PDB entry 7EGR | X-ray diffraction, 2.50 A resolution | chains A and B of the 9 polymer chains in the assembly

Chain A:
Molecule: Soluble acetylcholine receptor
Organism: Aplysia californica
UniProt: Q8WSF8 (Q8WSF8_APLCA); residues 19-224 here = UniProt positions 19-224
Chain sequence (206 residues; numbered 19 to 224; the number before each row is that of its first residue):
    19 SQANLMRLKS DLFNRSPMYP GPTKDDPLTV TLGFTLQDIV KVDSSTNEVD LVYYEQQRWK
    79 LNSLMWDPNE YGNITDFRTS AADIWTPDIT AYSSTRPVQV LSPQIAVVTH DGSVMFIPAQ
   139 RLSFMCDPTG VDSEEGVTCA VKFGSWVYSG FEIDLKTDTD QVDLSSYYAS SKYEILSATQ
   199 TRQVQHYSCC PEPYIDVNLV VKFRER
Differences from the reference sequence: conflict Val60 (Ala in Q8WSF8), Val155 (Ala in Q8WSF8)
Disulfide bonds: Cys144-Cys157, Cys207-Cys208

Chain B:
Molecule: Soluble acetylcholine receptor
Organism: Aplysia californica
UniProt: Q8WSF8 (Q8WSF8_APLCA); residue numbers follow UniProt; this construct covers 20-223
Chain sequence (204 residues; numbered 20 to 223; the number before each row is that of its first residue):
    20 QANLMRLKSD LFNRSPMYPG PTKDDPLTVT LGFTLQDIVK VDSSTNEVDL VYYEQQRWKL
    80 NSLMWDPNEY GNITDFRTSA ADIWTPDITA YSSTRPVQVL SPQIAVVTHD GSVMFIPAQR
   140 LSFMCDPTGV DSEEGVTCAV KFGSWVYSGF EIDLKTDTDQ VDLSSYYASS KYEILSATQT
   200 RQVQHYSCCP EPYIDVNLVV KFRE
Differences from the reference sequence: conflict Val60 (Ala in Q8WSF8), Val155 (Ala in Q8WSF8)
Disulfide bonds: Cys144-Cys157

Interface between chain A and chain B:
Contacting residue pairs (47):
  Pro35(A) with Met24(B), hydrophobic
  Met36(A) with Met24(B)
  Tyr37(A) with Gln20(B)
  Pro38(A) with Leu23(B), hydrophobic; Met24(B), hydrophobic; Lys27(B)
  Thr41(A) with Leu23(B)
  Lys42(A) with Asp94(B), salt bridge; Arg96(B)
  Asp44(A) with Gln20(B), hydrogen bond
  Ser62(A) with Lys190(B), hydrogen bond (backbone-side chain)
  Ser63(A) with Lys190(B)
  Thr64(A) with Val58(B)
  Asn65(A) with Ser188(B), hydrogen bond (side chain-backbone); Lys190(B), hydrogen bond
  Glu66(A) with Val58(B); Arg139(B), salt bridge
  Asp106(A) with Pro121(B); Ile123(B)
  Thr108(A) with Leu119(B); Pro121(B)
  Tyr110(A) with Gln55(B), hydrogen bond (backbone-side chain); Tyr72(B), hydrogen bond (backbone-side chain)
  Ser112(A) with Leu119(B)
  Thr113(A) with Arg139(B), hydrogen bond (backbone-side chain)
  Arg114(A) with Gln117(B), hydrogen bond; Leu119(B); Arg139(B)
  Pro115(A) with Gln117(B); Val118(B); Leu119(B)
  Met143(A) with Gln55(B); Asp56(B); Val70(B), hydrophobic; Tyr186(B), hydrophobic
  Cys144(A) with Tyr186(B), hydrogen bond (backbone-side chain)
  Asp145(A) with Tyr186(B), hydrogen bond (backbone-side chain); Ser188(B)
  Trp164(A) with Tyr72(B), hydrophobic; Ser120(B); Pro121(B); Ile135(B), hydrogen bond (side chain-backbone); Ala137(B), hydrophobic
  Val165(A) with Arg96(B), hydrogen bond (backbone-side chain); Ile123(B), hydrophobic
  Tyr166(A) with Arg96(B)
  Glu170(A) with Arg96(B), salt bridge
Also at the interface, not in a pair above, chain A (29 interface residues in all): Gly39, Ser111, Ser167
Also at the interface, not in a pair above, chain B (27 interface residues in all): Lys59, Thr93, Val125, Ser189

In short:
The interface between chain A and chain B involves 29 residues on one side and 27 on the other, with 12
hydrogen bonds and 3 salt bridges. Polar pairs include Lys42(A)-Asp94(B), Glu66(A)-Arg139(B) and
Glu170(A)-Arg96(B).
Chain A is Soluble acetylcholine receptor and chain B is Soluble acetylcholine receptor, both from Aplysia
californica; the structure, Co-crystal structure of Ac-AChBPP in complex with RgIA, was determined by X-ray
diffraction.
